2XZI - chain A; structure by X-ray diffraction, 1.45 A resolution.

Chain A:
Name: Extracellular sialidase/neuraminidase, putative
Source organism: Aspergillus fumigatus
Notes: EC 3.2.1.18
UniProtKB: Q4WQS0 (Q4WQS0_ASPFU); residues 21-406 here = UniProt positions 21-406
Amino-acid sequence (386 residues; each row starts with the number of its first residue):
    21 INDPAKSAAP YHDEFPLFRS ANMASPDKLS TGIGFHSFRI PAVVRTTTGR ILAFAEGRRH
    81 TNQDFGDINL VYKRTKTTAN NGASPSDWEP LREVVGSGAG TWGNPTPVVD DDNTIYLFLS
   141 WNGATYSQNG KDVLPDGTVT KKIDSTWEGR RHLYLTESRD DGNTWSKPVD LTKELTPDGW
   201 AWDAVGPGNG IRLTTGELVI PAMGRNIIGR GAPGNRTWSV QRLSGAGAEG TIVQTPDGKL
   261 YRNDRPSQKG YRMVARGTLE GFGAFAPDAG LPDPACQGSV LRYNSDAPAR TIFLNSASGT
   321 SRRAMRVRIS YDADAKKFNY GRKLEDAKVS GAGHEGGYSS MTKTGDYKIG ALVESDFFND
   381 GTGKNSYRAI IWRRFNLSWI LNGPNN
Disordered / not traced: 21
Small-molecule neighbours:
  - deamino-alpha-neuraminic acid (KDM), molecule 1: Arg59, Ile60, Arg78, Asp84, Gln148, Trp202, Ala248, Glu249, Arg265, Arg322, Tyr358
  - deamino-alpha-neuraminic acid (KDM), molecule 2: Thr320, Ser321, Arg322, Arg323, Asp376, Phe378, Thr382, Arg388
  - nitrite ion (NO2): Ile228, Arg230, Ser239, Val240, Gln241, Leu279
UniProt features mapped onto this chain:
  - binding site (substrate): Arg59, Arg78, Asp84, Gln148, Arg265, Arg322, Arg323, Tyr331, Asp332, Lys337, Tyr358, Asp376 to Phe378
  - glycosylation (N-linked (GlcNAc...) asparagine): Asn235, Asn396
What the authors report for this chain:
  - Na+ coordination: Asp87, Asn89, Gly116, Gly118
  - binding site for deamino-alpha-neuraminic acid: Arg59, Arg78, Asp84, Asn124, Gln148, Trp202, Glu249, Arg265, Arg322, Arg323, Asp376, Phe378
  - catalytic residues: Asp84, Tyr358
  - contacts within the chain: Gln148-Trp202, Arg171-Trp202, Glu249-Tyr358 (hydrogen bond), Arg59-Glu374
  - catalytic residues: Glu249 (proposed by the authors, not directly observed)
  - specificity-determining residues: Arg171
  - specificity-determining residues: Arg388 (proposed by the authors, not directly observed)

In short:
Chain A binds deamino-alpha-neuraminic acid and nitrite ion. UniProt lists 14 substrate-binding residues. From
the paper: catalytic residues Asp84, Tyr358 and Glu249; a binding site for deamino-alpha-neuraminic acid at
Arg59, Arg78 and Asp84 among others.
Chain A is Extracellular sialidase/neuraminidase, putative (Aspergillus fumigatus); the structure, The
aspergillus fumigatus sialidase is a kdnase: structural and mechanistic insights, was determined by X-ray
diffraction (same publication as 2XZJ, 2XZK and 2XCY).
